5LMU - chains A and J of the 24 polymer chains in the assembly; structure by electron microscopy, 4.00 A resolution.

[Chain A]
Molecule: 16S ribosomal RNA
From: Thermus thermophilus HB8
Sequence (1522 nucleotides; row label = number of the first residue in the row; note: 44 numbers in that range are skipped by the numbering (no residue carries them; nothing is unmodelled there); a row labelled like 189A-189L holds insertion residues (189A, then the next letters in order); numbering starts at 0):
     0 UUUGUUGGAG AGUUUGAUCC UGGCUCAGGG UGAACGCUGG CGGCGUGCCU AAGACAUGCA
    60 AGUCGUGCGG GCCG
    76 CGGGGUUUU
    88 ACUCCG
    96 UGGUCAGCGG CGGACGGGUG AGUAACGCGU GGGU
  129A G
   130 ACCUACCCGG AAGAGGGGGA CAACCCGGGG AAACUCGGGC UAAUCCCCCA UGUGGACCCG
189A-189L CCCCUUGGGGUG
   190 UGUCCAAAGG GCUUU
   216 GCCCGCUUCC GGAUGGGCCC GCGUCCCAUC AGCUAGUUGG UGGGGUAAUG GCCCACCAAG
   276 GCGACGACGG GUAGCCGGUC UGAGAGGAUG GCCGGCCACA GGGGCACUGA GACACGGGCC
   336 CCACUCCUAC GGGAGGCAGC AGUUAGGAAU CUUCCGCAAU GGGCGCAAGC CUGACGGAGC
   396 GACGCCGCUU GGAGGAAGAA GCCCUUCGGG GUGUAAACUC CUGA
   441 ACCCGGGACG AAACCCCC
   460 GA
   470 CGAGGGGA
   479 CUGACGGUAC CGGGGUAA
   498 UAGCGCCGGC CAACUCCGUG CCAGCAGCCG CGGUAAUACG GAGGGCGCGA GCGUUACCCG
   558 GAUUCACUGG GCGUAAAGGG CGUGUAGGCG GCCUGGGGCG UCCCAUGUGA AAGACCACGG
   618 CUCAACCGUG GGGGAGCGUG GGAUACGCUC AGGCUAGACG GUGGGAGAGG GUGGUGGAAU
   678 UCCCGGAGUA GCGGUGAAAU GCGCAGAUAC CGGGAGGAAC GCCGAUGGCG AAGGCAGCCA
   738 CCUGGUCCAC CCGUGACGCU GAGGCGCGAA AGCGUGGGGA GCAAACCGGA UUAGAUACCC
   798 GGGUAGUCCA CGCCCUAAAC GAUGCGCGCU AGGUCUCUGG GUCU
   848 CCUGGGGGCC GAAGCUAACG CGUUAAGCGC GCCGCCUGGG GAGUACGGCC GCAAGGCUGA
   908 AACUCAAAGG AAUUGACGGG GGCCCGCACA AGCGGUGGAG CAUGUGGUUU AAUUCGAAGC
   968 AACGCGAAGA ACCUUACCAG GCCUUGACAU GCUA
 1001A G
  1002 GGAACCCGGG UGAAAGCCUG GGGUGCCCC
1030A-1030D GCGA
  1031 GGGGAGCCCU AGCACAGGUG CUGCAUGGCC GUCGUCAGCU CGUGCCGUGA GGUGUUGGGU
  1091 UAAGUCCCGC AACGAGCGCA ACCCCCGCCG UUAGUUGCCA GCGGUUCGGC CGGGCACUCU
  1151 AACGGGACUG CCCGCG
  1168 AAAGCGGGAG GAAGGAGGGG ACGACGUCUG GUCAGCAUGG CCCUUACGGC CUGGGCGACA
  1228 CACGUGCUAC AAUGCCCACU ACAAAGCGAU GCCACCCGGC AACGGGGAGC UAAUCGCAAA
  1288 AAGGUGGGCC CAGUUCGGAU UGGGGUCUGC AACCCGACCC CAUGAAGCCG GAAUCGCUAG
  1348 UAAUCGCGGA UCAGCC
 1363A A
  1364 UGCCGCGGUG AAUACGUUCC CGGGCCUUGU ACACACCGCC CGUCACGCCA UGGGAGCGGG
  1424 CUCUACCCGA AGUCGCCGG
1442A-1442B GA
  1443 GCCUA
  1452 C
  1456 GGGCAGGCGC CGAGGGUAGG GCCCGUGACU GGGGCGAAGU CGUAACAAGG UAGCUGUACC
  1516 GGAAGGUGCG GCUGGAUCAC CUCCUUUCU
Not modelled in the structure: 0-4, 1543-1544
Bound ions: Mg2+ site 1: C48, G115; Mg2+ site 2 near A53 (its only coordinating residue here); Mg2+ site 3: A59, U387; Mg2+ site 4: A109, G331; Mg2+ site 5: A116, G117, G289; Mg2+ site 6: C121, U125; Mg2+ site 7 near A195 (its only coordinating residue here); Mg2+ site 8: U252, C267; Mg2+ site 9 near G266 (its only coordinating residue here); Mg2+ site 10 near U287 (its only coordinating residue here); Mg2+ site 11 near G299 (its only coordinating residue here); Mg2+ site 12 near A315 (its only coordinating residue here); 36 more Mg2+ sites not listed
What the authors report for this chain:
  - binding site for mRNA: G926, C1400, C1403, U1498

[Chain J]
Name: 30S ribosomal protein S10
From: Thermus thermophilus HB8
UniProtKB: Q5SHN7 (RS10_THET8); residue numbers follow UniProt; this construct covers 1-105
Sequence (105 residues; each row starts with the number of its first residue):
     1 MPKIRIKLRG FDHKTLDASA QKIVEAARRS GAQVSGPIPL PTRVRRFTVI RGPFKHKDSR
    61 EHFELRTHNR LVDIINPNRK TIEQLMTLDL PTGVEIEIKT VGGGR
Not modelled in the structure: 1-2, 101-105

[Chain A / chain J interface]
Contacting residue pairs - 70 pairs, chain A then chain J:
  G963(A) with Phe54(J), base contact
  A964(A) with Phe54(J), sugar contact; Lys55(J), hydrogen bond to the sugar
  A969(A) with Lys55(J), salt bridge to the phosphate; His56(J), salt bridge to the phosphate
  C972(A) with Lys55(J), sugar contact; His56(J), hydrogen bond to the sugar; Lys57(J), salt bridge to the phosphate
  G973(A) with Phe54(J), base contact; Lys55(J), hydrogen bond to the sugar
  A975(A) with Thr48(J), base contact; Arg60(J), base contact
  G1058(A) with Pro53(J), base contact
  C1059(A) with Arg51(J), hydrogen bond to the sugar; Gly52(J), sugar contact; Pro53(J), sugar contact
  C1060(A) with Arg51(J), sugar contact; Gly52(J), sugar contact; His56(J), sugar contact; Ser59(J), hydrogen bond to the phosphate
  G1061(A) with Arg51(J), salt bridge to the phosphate; His56(J), hydrogen bond to the sugar; Ser59(J), hydrogen bond to the phosphate
  A1123(A) with Ser35(J), phosphate contact; Gly36(J), phosphate contact; Pro37(J), hydrogen bond to the sugar; Ile38(J), sugar contact; Pro39(J), base contact
  G1124(A) with Val34(J), phosphate contact; Ser35(J), phosphate contact; Gly36(J), hydrogen bond to the phosphate
  U1125(A) with Lys3(J), base contact; Arg5(J), base contact; Ser35(J), hydrogen bond to the phosphate; Asp73(J), base contact
  U1150(A) with Pro39(J), sugar contact; Leu40(J), sugar contact; Pro41(J), phosphate contact
  A1151(A) with Leu40(J), sugar contact; Pro41(J), phosphate contact; Thr42(J), hydrogen bond to the phosphate; Arg70(J), hydrogen bond to the phosphate
  A1152(A) with His13(J), phosphate contact; His68(J), salt bridge to the phosphate; Arg70(J), salt bridge to the phosphate
  C1153(A) with His13(J), salt bridge to the phosphate
  C1189(A) with Arg51(J), salt bridge to the phosphate
  G1190(A) with Arg51(J), salt bridge to the phosphate
  G1198(A) with Pro53(J), hydrogen bond to the base; Phe54(J), sugar contact; Lys55(J), sugar contact
  G1202(A) with Pro53(J), base contact
  G1253(A) with Val44(J), phosphate contact
  C1254(A) with Arg43(J), base contact; Val44(J), phosphate contact; Arg45(J), salt bridge to the phosphate
  G1255(A) with Arg45(J), salt bridge to the phosphate
  A1279(A) with Arg9(J), salt bridge to the phosphate; Arg43(J), sugar contact
  A1280(A) with Lys7(J), salt bridge to the phosphate; Leu40(J), phosphate contact; Pro41(J), sugar contact; Asn69(J), phosphate contact
  U1281(A) with Arg5(J), hydrogen bond to the base; Lys7(J), hydrogen bond to the base
  C1366(A) with Arg60(J), hydrogen bond to the sugar
  C1367(A) with Thr48(J), hydrogen bond to the sugar; Arg60(J), sugar contact; His62(J), hydrogen bond to the phosphate
  G1368(A) with His62(J), salt bridge to the phosphate
Interface residues without a listed pair, chain A (35 interface residues in all): A965, G971, U1062, G1197, U1199
Interface residues without a listed pair, chain J (37 interface residues in all): Asp17, Arg46, Ile50, Glu61, Leu71

[Summary]
35 residues of chain A face 37 of chain J across their interface; the contacts include 18 hydrogen bonds and
14 salt bridges. Polar contacts include G1198(A)-Pro53(J), U1281(A)-Arg5(J) and U1281(A)-Lys7(J). C48(A) and
G115(A) coordinate Mg2+ site 1. From the paper: a binding site for mRNA at G926(A), C1400(A) and C1403(A)
among others.
Here chain A is 16S ribosomal RNA and chain J is 30S ribosomal protein S10, both from Thermus thermophilus
HB8. Entry 5LMU (Structure of bacterial 30S-IF3-mRNA-tRNA translation pre-initiation complex, closed form
(state-4)) was determined by electron microscopy (same publication as 5LMN, 5LMO, 5LMP, 5LMQ, 5LMR, 5LMS, 5LMT
and 5LMV).
